PDB entry 6C15 | X-ray diffraction, 3.21 A resolution | chains A and B

Chain A:
Name: T-cell surface glycoprotein CD1c
Organism: Homo sapiens
UniProtKB: P29017 (CD1C_HUMAN); residues 1-279 here correspond to UniProt positions 19-297 (UniProt number = residue number + 18)
Sequence (287 residues; numbered -2 to 284; the number before each row is that of its first residue; numbers below 1 keep their minus sign (Glu-2 is residue -2)):
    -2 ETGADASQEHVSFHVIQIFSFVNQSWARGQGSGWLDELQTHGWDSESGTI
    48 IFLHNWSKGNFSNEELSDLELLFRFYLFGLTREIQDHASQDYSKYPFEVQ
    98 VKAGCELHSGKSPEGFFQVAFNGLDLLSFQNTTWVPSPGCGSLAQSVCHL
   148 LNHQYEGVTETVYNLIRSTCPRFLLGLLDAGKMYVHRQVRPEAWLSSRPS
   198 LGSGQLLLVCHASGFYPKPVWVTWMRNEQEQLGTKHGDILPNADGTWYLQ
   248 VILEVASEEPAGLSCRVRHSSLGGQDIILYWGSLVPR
Not modelled in the structure: -2 to 6, 105-108, 257-258, 284
Differences from the reference sequence: expression tag (-2 to 0, 280-284)
Disulfide bonds: Cys102-Cys167, Cys207-Cys262
Glycans and other covalent adducts: N-acetylglucosamine (NAG) linked to Asn20, Asn57, Asn128; beta-mercaptoethanol (BME) linked to Cys137
Bound ions: Na+ near Glu153 (its only coordinating residue here)
Ligand contacts: 6PL ((4S,7R)-4-hydroxy-N,N,N-trimethyl-9-oxo-7-[(palmitoyloxy)methyl]-3,5,8-trioxa-4-phosphahexacosan-1-aminium 4-oxide): Phe10, Val12, His38, Ile47, Leu63, Leu66, Leu69, Phe70, Phe72, Tyr73, Leu77, Glu80, His84, Ala100, Phe114, Leu140, Ser143, Val144, Leu147, Leu148, Tyr152, Val155, Thr158, Val159, Leu162, Ile163, Thr166, Cys167, Phe170
From the paper describing this entry:
  - mutagenesis - E61A, D83A, S143A, L147A: unchanged signaling in response to 3C8 TCR
  - mutagenesis - E157A: unchanged signaling
  - mutagenesis - R79A, N161A: decreased signaling
  - mutagenesis - E62A, L68A, F72A, E80A, Y152A: decreased signaling in response to 3C8 TCR

Chain B:
Name: Beta-2-microglobulin
Organism: Homo sapiens
UniProtKB: P61769 (B2MG_HUMAN); residues 11-109 here correspond to UniProt positions 21-119 (UniProt number = residue number + 10)
Sequence (108 residues; each row starts with the number of its first residue):
     8 ETGIQRTPKIQVYSRHPAENGKSNFLNCYVSGFHPSDIEVDLLKNGERIE
    58 KVEHSDLSFSKDWSFYLLYYTEFTPTEKDEYACRVNHVTLSQPKIVKWDR
   108 DMGSLVPR
Not modelled in the structure: 8, 25, 109-115
Differences from the reference sequence: expression tag (8-10, 110-115)
Disulfide bonds: Cys35-Cys90

Interface between chain A and chain B:
Residue-residue contacts (55):
  Ile13(A) with Leu64(B); Phe66(B), hydrophobic
  Gln14(A) with Phe66(B)
  Ile15(A) with Leu64(B), hydrophobic; Phe66(B), hydrophobic; Phe72(B), hydrophobic
  Gln27(A) with Leu64(B)
  Trp31(A) with Ser65(B)
  Gln36(A) with Asp63(B), hydrogen bond
  Glu95(A) with Pro42(B); Ser43(B), hydrogen bond; Phe72(B)
  Gln97(A) with His41(B); Phe66(B); Trp70(B), hydrogen bond (side chain-backbone); Phe72(B)
  Val98(A) with Phe66(B)
  Lys99(A) with Trp70(B)
  Gln115(A) with Trp70(B)
  Ala117(A) with Trp70(B)
  Asn119(A) with Gly10(B); Ile11(B), hydrogen bond (backbone-backbone)
  Gly120(A) with Ile11(B); His41(B)
  Leu121(A) with Gly10(B); Ile11(B), hydrophobic
  Asp122(A) with Trp70(B), hydrogen bond
  Glu189(A) with His23(B), salt bridge; Pro24(B)
  Trp191(A) with His23(B); Pro24(B)
  Ser193(A) with Arg107(B); Asp108(B)
  Ser194(A) with Arg107(B); Asp108(B)
  Arg195(A) with Asp106(B); Arg107(B), hydrogen bond (side chain-backbone)
  Ser210(A) with Arg22(B), hydrogen bond (side chain-backbone)
  Asp235(A) with Lys16(B), salt bridge; Gln18(B)
  Leu237(A) with Gln18(B); Tyr20(B); Tyr36(B), hydrophobic
  Pro238(A) with Tyr20(B), hydrogen bond (backbone-side chain); Tyr36(B), hydrophobic; Leu75(B)
  Asn239(A) with Tyr20(B); Arg22(B); Asn34(B), hydrogen bond; Leu75(B)
  Ala240(A) with Arg22(B); Leu75(B); Tyr77(B), hydrophobic
  Asp241(A) with Arg22(B), salt bridge
  Tyr245(A) with Tyr20(B), hydrophobic
Also at the interface, not in a pair above, chain A (32 interface residues in all): Gly39, Val116, Phe118
Also at the interface, not in a pair above, chain B (29 interface residues in all): Thr9, Ser21, Asp44, Asp69, Tyr73

Summary:
The interface between chain A and chain B involves 32 residues on one side and 29 on the other, with 9
hydrogen bonds and 3 salt bridges. Among the polar pairs are Glu189(A)-His23(B), Asp235(A)-Lys16(B) and
Asp241(A)-Arg22(B). From the paper: E62A, L68A and F72A of chain A, among others, reduce signaling in response
to 3C8 TCR; R79A and N161A of chain A reduce signaling; 12 substitutions were tested in all.
Chain A is T-cell surface glycoprotein CD1c and chain B is Beta-2-microglobulin, both from Homo sapiens; the
structure, CD1c in complex with phosphatidylcholine, was determined by X-ray diffraction (same publication as
6C09).
